PDB entry 1R33 | X-ray diffraction, 1.80 A resolution | chain A

Chain A:
Molecule: putative golgi alpha-mannosidase II
Source organism: Drosophila melanogaster
Notes: EC 3.2.1.114; fragment: catalytic domain (residues 94-1108)
UniProtKB: Q24451 (MAN2_DROME); residues 13-1045 here correspond to UniProt positions 76-1108 (UniProt number = residue number + 63)
Chain sequence (1045 residues; row label = number of the first residue in the row):
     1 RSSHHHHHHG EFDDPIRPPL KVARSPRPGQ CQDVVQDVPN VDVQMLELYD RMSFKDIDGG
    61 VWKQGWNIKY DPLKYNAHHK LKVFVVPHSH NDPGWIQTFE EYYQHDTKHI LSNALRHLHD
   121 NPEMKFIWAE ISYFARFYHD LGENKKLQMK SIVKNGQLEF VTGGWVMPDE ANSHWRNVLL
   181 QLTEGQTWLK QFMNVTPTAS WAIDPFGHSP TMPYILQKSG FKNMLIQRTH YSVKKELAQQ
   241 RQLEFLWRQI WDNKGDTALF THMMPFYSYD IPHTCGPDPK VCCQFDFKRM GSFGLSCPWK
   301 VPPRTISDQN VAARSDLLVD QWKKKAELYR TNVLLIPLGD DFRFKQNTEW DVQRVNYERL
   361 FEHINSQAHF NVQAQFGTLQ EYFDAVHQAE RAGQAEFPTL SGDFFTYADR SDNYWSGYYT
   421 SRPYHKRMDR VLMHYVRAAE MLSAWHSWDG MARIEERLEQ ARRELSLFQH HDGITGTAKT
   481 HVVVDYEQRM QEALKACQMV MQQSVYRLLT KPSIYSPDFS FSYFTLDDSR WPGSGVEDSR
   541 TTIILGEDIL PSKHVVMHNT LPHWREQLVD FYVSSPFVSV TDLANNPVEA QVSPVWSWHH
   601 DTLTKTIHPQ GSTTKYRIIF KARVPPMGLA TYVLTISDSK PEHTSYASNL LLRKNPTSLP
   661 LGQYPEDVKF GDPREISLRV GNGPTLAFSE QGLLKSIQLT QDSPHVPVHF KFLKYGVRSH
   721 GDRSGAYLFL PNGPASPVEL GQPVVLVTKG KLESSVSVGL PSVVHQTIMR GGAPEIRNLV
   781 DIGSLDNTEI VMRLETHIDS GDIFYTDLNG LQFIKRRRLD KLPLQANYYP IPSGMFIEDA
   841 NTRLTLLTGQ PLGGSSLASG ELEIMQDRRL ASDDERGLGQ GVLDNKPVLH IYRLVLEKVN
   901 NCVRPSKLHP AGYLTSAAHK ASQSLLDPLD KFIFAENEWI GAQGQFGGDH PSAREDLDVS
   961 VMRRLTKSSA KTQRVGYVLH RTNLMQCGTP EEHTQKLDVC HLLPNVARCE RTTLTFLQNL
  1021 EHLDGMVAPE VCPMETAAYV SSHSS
Not modelled in the structure: 1-30, 1045
Disulfide bonds: C31-C1032, C275-C282, C283-C297, C902-C987, C1000-C1009
Glycans and other covalent adducts: N-acetylglucosamine (NAG) linked to N194
Differences from the reference sequence: expression tag (1-12)
Bound ions: Zn2+: H90, D92, D204, H471 (together with 5-thio-alpha-D-mannopyranosylamine)
Ligand contacts: 5-thio-alpha-D-mannopyranosylamine (LKA): H90, D92, W95, D204, F206, R228, Y269, D341, W415, H471, D472, T477, Y727, R876
Curated features (UniProtKB/Swiss-Prot):
  - active site: D204 (Nucleophile)
  - binding site (Zn(2+)): H90, D92, D204, H471

In short:
Chain A binds 5-thio-alpha-D-mannopyranosylamine. N-acetylglucosamine is covalently linked to N194. H90, D92,
D204 and H471 form the Zn2+ site. Curated annotation (UniProt) lists active-site residue D204 and 4
Zn2+-binding residues.
Chain A is putative golgi alpha-mannosidase II (Drosophila melanogaster); the structure, Golgi
alpha-mannosidase II complex with 5-thio-D-mannopyranosylamine, was determined by X-ray diffraction.
